5LZG - chains C and D of the 5 polymer chains in the assembly; structure by X-ray diffraction, 1.13 A resolution.

Chain C (and D):
Name: Cholera enterotoxin subunit B
From: Vibrio cholerae serotype O1 (strain ATCC 39315 / El Tor Inaba N16961)
Notes: chain D of this document is another copy of the same molecule, construct and numbering; everything in this record applies to it too
Reference sequence: P01556 (CHTB_VIBCH); residues 1-103 here correspond to UniProt positions 22-124 (UniProt number = residue number + 21)
Sequence (103 residues; each row starts with the number of its first residue):
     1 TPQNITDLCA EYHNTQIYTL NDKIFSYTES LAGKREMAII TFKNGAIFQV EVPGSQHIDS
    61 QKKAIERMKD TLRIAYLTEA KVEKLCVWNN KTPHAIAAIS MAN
Cystine bridges: Cys9-Cys86
Reported in the primary citation:
  - binding site for the ligand 7BN: Glu11, His13, Asn14, Glu51, Gln61, Asn90, Lys91

Interface between chain C and chain D:
Contacting residue pairs (60):
  Thr1(C) - Met37(D)
  Thr1(C) - Gln49(D)
  Thr1(C) - Thr92(D)
  Thr1(C) - Pro93(D)
  Pro2(C) - Arg35(D)
  Pro2(C) - Ile39(D)
  Pro2(C) - Pro93(D)
  Gln3(C) - Ile39(D)
  Gln3(C) - Ile47(D)
  Gln3(C) - Thr92(D)  hydrogen bond
  Gln3(C) - Pro93(D)
  Asn4(C) - Ile39(D)
  Ile5(C) - Thr28(D)
  Leu8(C) - Ser30(D)
  Glu11(C) - Arg35(D)  salt bridge
  Tyr12(C) - Ala32(D)
  Tyr12(C) - Gly33(D)  hydrogen bond (side chain-backbone)
  Tyr12(C) - Arg35(D)
  Ile58(C) - Gly33(D)
  Ile58(C) - Lys34(D)
  Ser60(C) - Glu36(D)  hydrogen bond
  Gln61(C) - Leu31(D)  hydrogen bond (side chain-backbone)
  Gln61(C) - Ala32(D)
  Gln61(C) - Gly33(D)
  Gln61(C) - Glu36(D)
  Ala64(C) - Leu31(D)  hydrophobic
  Ile65(C) - Leu31(D)  hydrophobic
  Arg67(C) - Tyr27(D)  hydrogen bond
  Arg67(C) - Glu29(D)  salt bridge
  Arg67(C) - Glu66(D)  salt bridge
  Arg67(C) - Lys69(D)  hydrogen bond (side chain-backbone)
  Arg67(C) - Asp70(D)  salt bridge
  Arg67(C) - Arg73(D)
  Met68(C) - Glu29(D)
  Met68(C) - Leu31(D)  hydrophobic
  Asp70(C) - Arg73(D)
  Thr71(C) - Glu29(D)  hydrogen bond
  Thr71(C) - Arg73(D)  hydrogen bond
  Ile74(C) - Leu77(D)  hydrophobic
  Thr78(C) - Leu77(D)
  Ala80(C) - Leu77(D)  hydrophobic
  Trp88(C) - Leu31(D)  hydrophobic
  Ile96(C) - Leu31(D)
  Ala97(C) - Ser30(D)
  Ala97(C) - Leu31(D)  hydrogen bond (backbone-backbone)
  Ala97(C) - Ala32(D)
  Ala98(C) - Glu29(D)
  Ala98(C) - Ser30(D)
  Ile99(C) - Thr28(D)
  Ile99(C) - Glu29(D)  hydrogen bond (backbone-backbone)
  Ser100(C) - Tyr27(D)
  Ser100(C) - Thr28(D)
  Met101(C) - Ser26(D)
  Met101(C) - Tyr27(D)  hydrogen bond (backbone-backbone)
  Met101(C) - Tyr76(D)  hydrogen bond (backbone-side chain)
  Ala102(C) - Phe25(D)
  Ala102(C) - Ser26(D)
  Ala102(C) - Tyr76(D)  hydrogen bond (backbone-side chain)
  Asn103(C) - Phe25(D)
  Asn103(C) - Tyr76(D)
Interface residues without a listed pair, chain C (31 interface residues in all): Val50, Lys63

Summary:
31 residues of chain C and 24 residues of chain D are in contact, with 13 hydrogen bonds and 4 salt bridges.
Polar contacts include Glu11(C)-Arg35(D), Arg67(C)-Glu29(D) and Arg67(C)-Glu66(D). The paper reports a binding
site for the ligand 7BN at Glu11(C), His13(C) and Asn14(C) among others.
Chain C and chain D are both Cholera enterotoxin subunit B (Vibrio cholerae serotype O1 (strain ATCC 39315 /
El Tor Inaba N16961)); the structure, Cholera toxin El Tor B-pentamer in complex with inhibitor PC262, was
determined by X-ray diffraction (same publication as 5LZH, 5LZI and 5LZJ).
